Entry 6K8V (X-ray diffraction, 2.20 A resolution); this record covers chains A and B.

Chain A (and B):
Name: NAD-dependent epimerase/dehydratase:Short-chain dehydrogenase/reductase SDR
Source organism: Porphyrobacter dokdonensis DSW-74
Notes: fragment: SDR N-domain; chain B of this document is another copy of the same molecule, construct and numbering; everything in this record applies to it too
UniProt: A0A1A7BFR5 (A0A1A7BFR5_9SPHN); numbering as in UniProt (aligned over 1-567)
Sequence (575 residues; row label = number of the first residue in the row):
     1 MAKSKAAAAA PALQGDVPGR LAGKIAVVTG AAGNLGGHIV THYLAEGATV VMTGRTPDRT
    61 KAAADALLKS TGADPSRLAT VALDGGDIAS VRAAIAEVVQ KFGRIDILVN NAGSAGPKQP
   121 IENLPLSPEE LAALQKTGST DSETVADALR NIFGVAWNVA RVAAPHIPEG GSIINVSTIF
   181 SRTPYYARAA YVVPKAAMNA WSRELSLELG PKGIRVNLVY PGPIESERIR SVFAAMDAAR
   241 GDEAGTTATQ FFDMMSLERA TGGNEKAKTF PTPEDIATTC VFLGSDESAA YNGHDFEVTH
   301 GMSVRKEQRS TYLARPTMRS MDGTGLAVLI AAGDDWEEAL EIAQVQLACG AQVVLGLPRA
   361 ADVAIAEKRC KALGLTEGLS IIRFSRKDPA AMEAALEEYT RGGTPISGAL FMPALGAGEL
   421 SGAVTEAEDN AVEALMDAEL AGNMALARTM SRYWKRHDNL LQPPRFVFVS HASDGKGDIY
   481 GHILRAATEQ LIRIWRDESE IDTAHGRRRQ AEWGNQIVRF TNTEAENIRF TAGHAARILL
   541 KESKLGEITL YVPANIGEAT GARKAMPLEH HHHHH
Disordered / not traced: 1-17, 563-575
Differences from the reference sequence: expression tag (568-575)

How chain A and chain B interact:
Contacting residue pairs (93; chain A residue first):
  Arg20(A) - Arg20(B)
  Arg20(A) - Glu287(B)  salt bridge
  Glu169(A) - Ala260(B)
  Glu169(A) - Lys266(B)
  Arg203(A) - Ser303(B)
  Leu207(A) - Ser256(B)
  Gly210(A) - Ser256(B)
  Gly210(A) - Leu257(B)
  Gly210(A) - Glu258(B)  hydrogen bond (backbone-backbone)
  Pro211(A) - Ser256(B)
  Pro211(A) - Glu258(B)
  Pro211(A) - Lys266(B)  hydrogen bond (backbone-side chain)
  Lys212(A) - Lys266(B)
  Gly213(A) - Glu258(B)
  Gly213(A) - Lys266(B)
  Ser256(A) - Leu207(B)
  Ser256(A) - Gly210(B)
  Ser256(A) - Pro211(B)
  Ser256(A) - Asn292(B)  hydrogen bond
  Leu257(A) - Gly210(B)
  Leu257(A) - Ile214(B)
  Leu257(A) - Ala289(B)
  Leu257(A) - Asn292(B)
  Glu258(A) - Gly210(B)  hydrogen bond (backbone-backbone)
  Glu258(A) - Pro211(B)
  Glu258(A) - Gly213(B)
  Arg259(A) - Ala289(B)
  Arg259(A) - Ala290(B)
  Ala260(A) - Glu169(B)
  Lys266(A) - Glu169(B)
  Lys266(A) - Pro211(B)  hydrogen bond (side chain-backbone)
  Lys266(A) - Lys212(B)
  Asp275(A) - Ala290(B)
  Thr278(A) - Glu287(B)
  Thr279(A) - Phe282(B)
  Thr279(A) - Tyr291(B)  hydrogen bond
  Phe282(A) - Thr279(B)
  Phe282(A) - Phe282(B)  hydrophobic
  Glu287(A) - Arg20(B)  salt bridge
  Glu287(A) - Thr278(B)  hydrogen bond (backbone-side chain)
  Ala289(A) - Leu257(B)
  Ala289(A) - Arg259(B)
  Ala290(A) - Arg259(B)
  Ala290(A) - Asp275(B)
  Ala290(A) - Val298(B)  hydrophobic
  Ala290(A) - Thr299(B)
  Ala290(A) - His300(B)  hydrogen bond (backbone-backbone)
  Tyr291(A) - Thr279(B)  hydrogen bond
  Tyr291(A) - Phe296(B)
  Tyr291(A) - Glu297(B)
  Tyr291(A) - Val298(B)
  Asn292(A) - Ser256(B)  hydrogen bond
  Asn292(A) - Leu257(B)
  Asn292(A) - Gly301(B)
  His294(A) - Asp295(B)  hydrogen bond (side chain-backbone)
  His294(A) - Phe296(B)
  His294(A) - Glu297(B)  hydrogen bond (side chain-backbone)
  Asp295(A) - His294(B)  hydrogen bond (backbone-side chain)
  Phe296(A) - Tyr291(B)
  Phe296(A) - His294(B)
  Glu297(A) - Tyr291(B)
  Glu297(A) - His294(B)
  Val298(A) - Ala290(B)  hydrophobic
  Val298(A) - Tyr291(B)
  Thr299(A) - Ala290(B)
  His300(A) - Ala290(B)  hydrogen bond (backbone-backbone)
  Gly301(A) - Ala290(B)
  Gly301(A) - Asn292(B)
  Ser303(A) - Arg203(B)  hydrogen bond
  Ser310(A) - Ser310(B)
  Ser310(A) - Thr311(B)  hydrogen bond
  Ser310(A) - Leu313(B)
  Thr311(A) - Ser310(B)  hydrogen bond (backbone-side chain)
  Thr311(A) - Glu547(B)  hydrogen bond
  Leu313(A) - Tyr312(B)  hydrophobic
  Leu313(A) - Leu545(B)  hydrophobic
  Leu313(A) - Glu547(B)
  Leu313(A) - Leu550(B)  hydrophobic
  Ala314(A) - Ala314(B)  hydrophobic
  Arg537(A) - Leu313(B)
  Arg537(A) - Gly561(B)
  Ser543(A) - Glu558(B)
  Lys544(A) - Glu558(B)  hydrogen bond (backbone-backbone)
  Lys544(A) - Ala559(B)
  Leu545(A) - Ala559(B)
  Glu547(A) - Thr311(B)  hydrogen bond
  Glu547(A) - Leu313(B)
  Leu550(A) - Leu313(B)  hydrophobic
  Glu558(A) - Ser543(B)
  Glu558(A) - Lys544(B)  hydrogen bond (backbone-backbone)
  Ala559(A) - Lys544(B)
  Ala559(A) - Leu545(B)
  Gly561(A) - Glu542(B)
Also at the interface, not in a pair above, chain A (52 interface residues in all): Ser206, Ile214, Arg215, Pro271, Arg309, Tyr312, Glu542
Also at the interface, not in a pair above, chain B (54 interface residues in all): Ser206, Arg215, Pro271, Arg305, Arg537, Lys541, Thr560

In short:
Chain A and chain B form an interface of 52 and 54 residues respectively, with 21 hydrogen bonds and 2 salt
bridges. Polar pairs include Arg20(A)-Glu287(B), Pro211(A)-Lys266(B) and Ser256(A)-Asn292(B).
Both chains are NAD-dependent epimerase/dehydratase:Short-chain dehydrogenase/reductase SDR (Porphyrobacter
dokdonensis DSW-74). Entry 6K8V (Crystal structure of N-domain of baterial malonyl-CoA reductase) was
determined by X-ray diffraction together with 6K8S, 6K8T, 6K8U and 6K8W from the same study.
